PDB entry 6JFY | electron microscopy, 7.40 A resolution (low resolution: residue-level contacts below are approximate; hydrogen-bond / salt-bridge calls are withheld) | chains D and A of the 4 polymer chains in the assembly

[Chain D (and A)]
Protein: Glutamate receptor ionotropic, kainate 3
From: Rattus norvegicus
Notes: chain A of this document is another copy of the same molecule, construct and numbering; everything in this record applies to it too
UniProtKB: P42264 (GRIK3_RAT); residues 1-809 here correspond to UniProt positions 32-840 (UniProt number = residue number + 31)
Sequence (809 residues; each row starts with the number of its first residue):
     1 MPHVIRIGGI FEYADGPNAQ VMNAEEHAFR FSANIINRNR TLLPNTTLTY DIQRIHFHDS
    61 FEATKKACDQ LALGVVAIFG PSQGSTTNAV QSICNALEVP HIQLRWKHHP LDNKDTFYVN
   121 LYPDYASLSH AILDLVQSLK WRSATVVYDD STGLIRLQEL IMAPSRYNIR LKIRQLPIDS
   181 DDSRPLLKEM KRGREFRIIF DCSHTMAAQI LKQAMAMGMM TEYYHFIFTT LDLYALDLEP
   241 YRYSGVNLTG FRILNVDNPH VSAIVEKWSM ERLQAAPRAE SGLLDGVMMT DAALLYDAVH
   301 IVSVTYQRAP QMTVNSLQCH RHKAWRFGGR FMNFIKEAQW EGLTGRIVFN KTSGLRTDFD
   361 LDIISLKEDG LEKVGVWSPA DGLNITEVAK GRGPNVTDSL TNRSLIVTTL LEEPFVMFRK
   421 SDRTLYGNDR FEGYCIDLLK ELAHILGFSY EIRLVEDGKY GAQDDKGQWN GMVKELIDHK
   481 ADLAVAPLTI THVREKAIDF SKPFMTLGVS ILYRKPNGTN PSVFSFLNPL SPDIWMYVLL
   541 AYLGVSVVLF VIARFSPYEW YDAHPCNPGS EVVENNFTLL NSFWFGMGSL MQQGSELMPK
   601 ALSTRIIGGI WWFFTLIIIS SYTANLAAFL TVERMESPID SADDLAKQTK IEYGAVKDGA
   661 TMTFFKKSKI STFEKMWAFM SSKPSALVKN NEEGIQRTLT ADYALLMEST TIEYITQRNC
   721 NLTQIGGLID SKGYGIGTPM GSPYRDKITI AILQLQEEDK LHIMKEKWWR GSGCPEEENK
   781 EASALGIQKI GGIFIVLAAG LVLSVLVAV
Not modelled in the structure: 1-2, 275-285, 386-401, 555-600, 773-787 (chain A: 1-2, 275-285, 386-401, 555-601, 773-787)
Differences from the reference sequence: engineered mutation T86 (Cys117 in P42264), T305 (Cys336 in P42264), V547 (Cys578 in P42264)
Curated features (UniProtKB/Swiss-Prot):
  - binding site (L-glutamate): P487, T489, R494, A660, T661, E708
  - glycosylation (N-linked (GlcNAc...) asparagine): N39, N45, N247, N350, N384, N395, N402, N517, N520, N721
Disulfides: C68-C319
From the paper describing this entry:
  - post-translational modification sites: N247, N402, N721
  - post-translational modification sites: N395 (proposed by the authors, not directly observed)
  - mutagenesis - Y744L/R745G: abolished signaling

[Chain D / chain A interface]
Pairs across the interface (25):
  S531(D) with K789(A)
  I534(D) with K789(A)
  Y537(D) with F794(A)
  V548(D) with L801(A)
  I552(D) with S804(A)
  S603(D) with V807(A)
  I607(D) with S804(A)
  W611(D) with L797(A)
  F614(D) with I793(A); V796(A); L797(A)
  S620(D) with T623(A)
  A624(D) with T623(A); A627(A); L630(A)
  N625(D) with L630(A)
  A628(D) with T631(A)
  T631(D) with T631(A)
  M635(D) with M635(A)
  A678(D) with T672(A)
  F679(D) with D643(A)
  S681(D) with I670(A)
  S682(D) with I670(A); I729(A)
  K683(D) with L728(A)
Interface residues without a listed pair, chain D (25 interface residues in all): A541, I606, I610, L616, V632
Interface residues without a listed pair, chain A (24 interface residues in all): Y542, I619, L626, R634, F673, L803

[In short]
25 residues of chain D and 24 residues of chain A are in contact. UniProt lists 6 L-glutamate-binding residues
on chain D. From the paper: Y744L/R745G of chain D abolish signaling; modification sites N247(D), N402(D) and
N721(D) among others.
Both chains are Glutamate receptor ionotropic, kainate 3 (Rattus norvegicus). Entry 6JFY (GluK3 receptor
trapped in Desensitized state) was determined by electron microscopy, deposited together with 6JFZ and 6JMV.
